PDB entry 8Q04 | electron microscopy, 2.39 A resolution | chains A and J of the 16 polymer chains in the assembly

[Chain A (and J)]
Name: Ribulose bisphosphate carboxylase large chain
Organism: Chlorella sorokiniana
Notes: EC 4.1.1.39; chain J of this document is another copy of the same molecule, construct and numbering; everything in this record applies to it too
UniProt: W8SUA8 (W8SUA8_CHLSO); residues 1-475 here = UniProt positions 1-475
Amino-acid sequence (475 residues; row label = number of the first residue in the row):
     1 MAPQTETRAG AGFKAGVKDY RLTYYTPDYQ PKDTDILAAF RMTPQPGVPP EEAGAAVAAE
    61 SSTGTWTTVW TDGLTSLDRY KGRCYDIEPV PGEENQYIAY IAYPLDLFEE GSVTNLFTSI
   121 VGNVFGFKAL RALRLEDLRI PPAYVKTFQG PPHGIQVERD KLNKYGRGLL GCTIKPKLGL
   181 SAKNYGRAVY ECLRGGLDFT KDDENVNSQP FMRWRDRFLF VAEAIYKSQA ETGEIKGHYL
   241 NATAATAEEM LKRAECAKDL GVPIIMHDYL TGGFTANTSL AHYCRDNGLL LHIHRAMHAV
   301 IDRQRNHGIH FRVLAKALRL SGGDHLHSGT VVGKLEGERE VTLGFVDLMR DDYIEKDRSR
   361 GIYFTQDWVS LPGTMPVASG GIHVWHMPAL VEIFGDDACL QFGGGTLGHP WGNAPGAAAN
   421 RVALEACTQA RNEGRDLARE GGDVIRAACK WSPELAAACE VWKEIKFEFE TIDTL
Disordered / not traced: 1-21, 60-78, 461-475

[Chain A / chain J interface]
Pairs across the interface - 9 pairs, chain A then chain J:
  Asp-106(A) with Ser-370(J), hydrogen bond
  Glu-110(A) with Lys-146(J), salt bridge
  Ala-143(A) with Ala-143(J), hydrophobic; Lys-146(J)
  Lys-146(A) with Glu-110(J), salt bridge; Ala-143(J); Thr-147(J)
  Thr-147(A) with Lys-146(J)
  Ser-370(A) with Asp-106(J), hydrogen bond
Interface residues without a listed pair, chain A (10 interface residues in all): Thr-34, Leu-105, Pro-142, Val-369
Interface residues without a listed pair, chain J (10 interface residues in all): Thr-34, Leu-105, Pro-142, Val-369

[In short]
The chain A/chain J interface involves 10 residues from each chain; the contacts include 2 hydrogen bonds and
2 salt bridges. Among the polar pairs are Glu-110(A)/Lys-146(J) and Asp-106(A)/Ser-370(J).
Chain A and chain J are both Ribulose bisphosphate carboxylase large chain (Chlorella sorokiniana); the
structure, Chlorella sorokiniana Rubisco: D4 symmetry imposed, was determined by electron microscopy (same
publication as 8Q05).
